Entry 9ML8 (X-ray diffraction, 2.40 A resolution); this record covers chains H and L of the 3 polymer chains in the assembly.

[Chain H]
Protein: M8b-B1 heavy chain
Source organism: Oryctolagus cuniculus
Chain sequence (235 residues; row label = number of the first residue in the row; note: 1 number in that range is skipped by the numbering (no residue carries it; nothing is unmodelled there); a row labelled like 52A-52F holds insertion residues (52A, then the next letters in order)):
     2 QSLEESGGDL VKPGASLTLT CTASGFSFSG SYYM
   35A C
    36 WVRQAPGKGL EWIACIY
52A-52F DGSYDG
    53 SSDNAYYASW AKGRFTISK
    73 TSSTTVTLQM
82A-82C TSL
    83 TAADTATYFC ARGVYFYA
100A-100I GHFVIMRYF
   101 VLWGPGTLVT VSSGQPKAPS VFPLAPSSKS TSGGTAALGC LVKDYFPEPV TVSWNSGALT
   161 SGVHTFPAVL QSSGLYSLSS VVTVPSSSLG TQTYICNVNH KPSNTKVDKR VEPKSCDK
Disordered / not traced: 128-134, 215-218
Disulfides: Cys22-Cys92, Cys35A-Cys50, Cys140-Cys196

[Chain L]
Protein: M8b-B1 light chain
Source organism: Oryctolagus cuniculus
Chain sequence (217 residues; numbered 1 to 214 plus 3 insertion-coded residues; the number before each row is that of its first residue; a row labelled like 95A-95B holds insertion residues (95A, then the next letters in order)):
     1 AQVLTQTPSS VSAAVGGTVS ISCQSSQ
   27A S
    28 VYSNYLSWYQ QKPGQPPKLL IYDASTLASG VPSRFKGSGS GTQFTLTISG VQCDDAATYY
    88 CQGSYYSS
95A-95B DW
    96 YPFGGGTEVV VKRTVAAPSV FIFPPSDEQL KSGTASVVCL LNNFYPREAK VQWKVDNALQ
   156 SGNSQESVTE QDSKDSTYSL SSTLTLSKAD YEKHKVYACE VTHQGLSSPV TKSFNRGEC
Disordered / not traced: 214
Disulfides: Cys23-Cys88, Cys134-Cys194

[How chain H and chain L interact]
Pairs across the interface - 72 pairs, chain H then chain L:
  Val37(H) - Phe98(L)  hydrophobic
  Gln39(H) - Gln38(L)  hydrogen bond
  Gln39(H) - Tyr87(L)  hydrogen bond
  Lys43(H) - Tyr87(L)
  Gly44(H) - Tyr87(L)
  Leu45(H) - Pro44(L)  hydrophobic
  Leu45(H) - Tyr87(L)  hydrophobic
  Leu45(H) - Phe98(L)
  Trp47(H) - Asp95A(L)
  Trp47(H) - Tyr96(L)  hydrophobic
  Tyr58(H) - Ser95(L)
  Tyr59(H) - Asp95A(L)
  Ala60(H) - Asp95A(L)
  Phe91(H) - Pro43(L)  hydrophobic
  Phe98(H) - Tyr29(L)
  Phe98(H) - Tyr32(L)
  Phe100C(H) - Tyr93(L)  hydrophobic
  Phe100C(H) - Ser94(L)
  Phe100C(H) - Ser95(L)
  Val100D(H) - Ser95(L)
  Val100D(H) - Tyr96(L)
  Ile100E(H) - Tyr29(L)  hydrophobic
  Ile100E(H) - Tyr92(L)
  Ile100E(H) - Ser94(L)
  Ile100E(H) - Tyr96(L)
  Met100F(H) - Ser91(L)  hydrogen bond (backbone-side chain)
  Met100F(H) - Tyr96(L)  hydrogen bond (backbone-side chain)
  Arg100G(H) - Tyr32(L)  hydrogen bond
  Arg100G(H) - Asp50(L)  salt bridge
  Arg100G(H) - Ser91(L)
  Tyr100H(H) - Tyr36(L)
  Tyr100H(H) - Leu46(L)  hydrophobic
  Tyr100H(H) - Tyr49(L)  hydrophobic
  Phe100I(H) - Tyr36(L)  hydrogen bond (backbone-side chain)
  Phe100I(H) - Leu46(L)
  Phe100I(H) - Gln89(L)
  Val101(H) - Leu46(L)  hydrophobic
  Trp103(H) - Tyr36(L)
  Trp103(H) - Pro43(L)  hydrophobic
  Trp103(H) - Pro44(L)
  Gly104(H) - Pro43(L)
  Phe122(H) - Ser121(L)
  Phe122(H) - Glu123(L)
  Phe122(H) - Gln124(L)
  Pro123(H) - Glu123(L)
  Leu124(H) - Phe118(L)
  Ala125(H) - Phe118(L)
  Ala137(H) - Phe116(L)  hydrophobic
  Ala137(H) - Phe118(L)
  Leu141(H) - Ser131(L)
  Lys143(H) - Gln124(L)
  Lys143(H) - Ser131(L)
  His164(H) - Asn137(L)  hydrogen bond
  His164(H) - Asn138(L)  hydrogen bond
  His164(H) - Ser174(L)  hydrogen bond
  Phe166(H) - Leu135(L)  hydrophobic
  Phe166(H) - Ser162(L)
  Phe166(H) - Thr164(L)
  Phe166(H) - Ser174(L)
  Phe166(H) - Leu175(L)
  Phe166(H) - Ser176(L)
  Pro167(H) - Ser162(L)  hydrogen bond (backbone-side chain)
  Pro167(H) - Val163(L)
  Val169(H) - Gln160(L)
  Val169(H) - Glu161(L)
  Val169(H) - Ser162(L)
  Leu170(H) - Gln160(L)  hydrogen bond (backbone-side chain)
  Gln171(H) - Gln160(L)
  Ser179(H) - Ser176(L)
  Val181(H) - Leu135(L)  hydrophobic
  Thr183(H) - Asn137(L)
  Lys214(H) - Asp122(L)  salt bridge
Other interface residues (no listed pair), chain H (45 interface residues in all): Glu46, Ala100, Pro105, Pro126, Leu138, Ser161, Thr165
Other interface residues (no listed pair), chain L (44 interface residues in all): Ser34, Trp95B, Ser127, Thr129, Val133, Asp167, Lys169

[Overview]
Chain H and chain L form an interface of 45 and 44 residues respectively; the contacts include 11 hydrogen
bonds and 2 salt bridges. Polar pairs include Arg100G(H)-Asp50(L), Lys214(H)-Asp122(L) and Gln39(H)-Gln38(L).
Here chain H is M8b-B1 heavy chain and chain L is M8b-B1 light chain, both from Oryctolagus cuniculus. Entry
9ML8 (Crystal structure of the SARS-CoV-2 RBD in complex with the rabbit M8b-B1 Fab) was determined by X-ray
diffraction (same publication as 9ML4, 9ML5, 9ML7 and 9ML9).
